PDB entry 3PCE | X-ray diffraction, 2.06 A resolution | chains B and N of the 12 polymer chains in the assembly

# Chain B
Molecule: Protocatechuate 3,4-dioxygenase
From: Pseudomonas putida
Notes: EC 1.13.11.3
UniProt: P00436 (PCXA_PSEPU); residue numbers follow UniProt; this construct covers 1-200
Amino-acid sequence (200 residues; each row starts with the number of its first residue):
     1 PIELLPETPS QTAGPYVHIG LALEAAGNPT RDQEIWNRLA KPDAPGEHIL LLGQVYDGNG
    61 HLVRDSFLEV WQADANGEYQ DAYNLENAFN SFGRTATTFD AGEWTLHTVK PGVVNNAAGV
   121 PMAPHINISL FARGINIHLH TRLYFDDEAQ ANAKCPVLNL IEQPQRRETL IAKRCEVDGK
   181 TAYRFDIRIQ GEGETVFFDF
Residues lining bound ligands: 3-hydroxyphenylacetate (3HP): T12, G14, P15, Y16, R133

# Chain N
Molecule: Protocatechuate 3,4-dioxygenase
From: Pseudomonas putida
Notes: EC 1.13.11.3
UniProt: P00437 (PCXB_PSEPU); residues 301-538 here correspond to UniProt positions 1-238 (UniProt number = residue number - 300)
Amino-acid sequence (238 residues; numbered 301 to 538; the number before each row is that of its first residue):
   301 PAQDNSRFVI RDRNWHPKAL TPDYKTSIAR SPRQALVSIP QSISETTGPN FSHLGFGAHD
   361 HDLLLNFNNG GLPIGERIIV AGRVVDQYGK PVPNTLVEMW QANAGGRYRH KNDRYLAPLD
   421 PNFGGVGRCL TDSDGYYSFR TIKPGPYPWR NGPNDWRPAH IHFGISGPSI ATKLITQLYF
   481 EGDPLIPMCP IVKSIANPEA VQQLIAKLDM NNANPMDCLA YRFDIVLRGQ RKTHFENC
Unresolved in the structure: 368-370, 537-538
Covalent attachments: beta-mercaptoethanol (BME) linked to C429
Metal / ion sites: Fe ion: Y408, Y447, H460, H462 (together with 3-hydroxyphenylacetate)
Residues lining bound ligands: 3-hydroxyphenylacetate (3HP): Y408, Y447, W449, R457, H460, H462, Q477, I491

# How chain B and chain N interact
Contacting residue pairs (162; chain B residue first):
  L4(B) - V309(N)  hydrophobic
  L4(B) - Q387(N)
  L4(B) - Y388(N)  hydrophobic
  L5(B) - Q387(N)  hydrogen bond (backbone-side chain)
  P6(B) - W315(N)  hydrophobic
  P6(B) - Q503(N)
  P6(B) - V526(N)
  E7(B) - R311(N)  salt bridge
  E7(B) - W315(N)  hydrogen bond (backbone-side chain)
  E7(B) - H316(N)  salt bridge
  E7(B) - Q387(N)
  E7(B) - Q503(N)
  E7(B) - V526(N)
  E7(B) - R528(N)
  T8(B) - H316(N)
  T8(B) - L474(N)
  T8(B) - T476(N)
  T8(B) - Q503(N)  hydrogen bond (backbone-side chain)
  T8(B) - L504(N)
  T8(B) - I525(N)
  T8(B) - V526(N)  hydrogen bond (backbone-backbone)
  P9(B) - H316(N)
  P9(B) - T476(N)  hydrogen bond (backbone-side chain)
  P9(B) - I495(N)  hydrophobic
  P9(B) - A500(N)
  P9(B) - L504(N)
  S10(B) - H316(N)  hydrogen bond (backbone-side chain)
  S10(B) - P317(N)
  S10(B) - L474(N)
  S10(B) - I475(N)  hydrogen bond (side chain-backbone)
  Q11(B) - I475(N)  hydrogen bond (backbone-backbone)
  Q11(B) - T476(N)
  Q11(B) - Q477(N)
  Q11(B) - Y479(N)  hydrogen bond
  Q11(B) - I491(N)  hydrogen bond (side chain-backbone)
  Q11(B) - V492(N)
  Q11(B) - S494(N)
  Q11(B) - I495(N)
  Q11(B) - L504(N)
  T12(B) - Y324(N)
  T12(B) - Q477(N)  hydrogen bond (backbone-side chain)
  A13(B) - W400(N)
  A13(B) - H462(N)
  A13(B) - I475(N)  hydrophobic
  P15(B) - H410(N)
  Y16(B) - W400(N)  hydrogen bond (backbone-side chain)
  Y16(B) - Y408(N)  hydrophobic
  Y16(B) - H410(N)
  Y16(B) - N412(N)
  Y16(B) - D413(N)
  V17(B) - W400(N)
  H18(B) - H410(N)  hydrogen bond
  I19(B) - W400(N)
  I19(B) - Y408(N)  hydrophobic
  I19(B) - R409(N)
  I19(B) - H410(N)
  I19(B) - V426(N)
  G20(B) - W400(N)
  G20(B) - V426(N)
  L21(B) - E398(N)
  L21(B) - W400(N)  hydrophobic
  L21(B) - I475(N)  hydrophobic
  A25(B) - K411(N)
  A26(B) - K411(N)
  G27(B) - K411(N)
  N28(B) - R409(N)  hydrogen bond (side chain-backbone)
  R31(B) - V426(N)
  R31(B) - R428(N)
  Q33(B) - L354(N)
  Q33(B) - G355(N)  hydrogen bond (side chain-backbone)
  Q33(B) - R428(N)  hydrogen bond (backbone-side chain)
  E34(B) - R428(N)  salt bridge
  I35(B) - F351(N)  hydrophobic
  I35(B) - L354(N)  hydrophobic
  D57(B) - A329(N)
  G58(B) - A329(N)  hydrogen bond (backbone-backbone)
  N59(B) - A329(N)
  V63(B) - R330(N)
  D65(B) - R330(N)  salt bridge
  E69(B) - K473(N)  salt bridge
  W71(B) - S344(N)  hydrogen bond (side chain-backbone)
  W71(B) - T347(N)  hydrogen bond
  W71(B) - G348(N)
  W71(B) - P349(N)
  W71(B) - I470(N)  hydrophobic
  E78(B) - P301(N)
  Y79(B) - P301(N)
  Y79(B) - A302(N)  hydrogen bond (backbone-backbone)
  Y79(B) - I343(N)  hydrophobic
  Y79(B) - S344(N)  hydrogen bond
  Q80(B) - P301(N)
  D81(B) - A302(N)
  D81(B) - G348(N)
  D81(B) - P349(N)
  D81(B) - N350(N)  hydrogen bond (backbone-backbone)
  Y83(B) - N350(N)  hydrogen bond (backbone-backbone)
  Y83(B) - F351(N)  hydrophobic
  Y83(B) - H353(N)
  Y83(B) - L354(N)  hydrophobic
  F92(B) - P349(N)  hydrophobic
  F92(B) - F351(N)  hydrophobic
  R94(B) - E398(N)  salt bridge
  R94(B) - K473(N)
  F99(B) - H410(N)
  F99(B) - N412(N)
  N115(B) - I343(N)
  A117(B) - R307(N)
  A117(B) - Q341(N)
  A117(B) - E536(N)
  M122(B) - S342(N)
  M122(B) - S344(N)
  H125(B) - S344(N)  hydrogen bond
  N127(B) - S344(N)
  N127(B) - I470(N)
  F131(B) - K473(N)
  F131(B) - I475(N)  hydrophobic
  R133(B) - Y324(N)
  R133(B) - T326(N)
  R133(B) - R330(N)  hydrogen bond (backbone-side chain)
  G134(B) - Y324(N)  hydrogen bond (backbone-side chain)
  G134(B) - T326(N)
  G134(B) - S327(N)
  G134(B) - R330(N)
  I135(B) - R330(N)
  N136(B) - P317(N)
  N136(B) - K318(N)  hydrogen bond (side chain-backbone)
  N136(B) - A319(N)  hydrogen bond (side chain-backbone)
  N136(B) - T321(N)  hydrogen bond
  N136(B) - Y324(N)
  I137(B) - R313(N)
  I137(B) - H316(N)
  I137(B) - P317(N)
  H138(B) - K473(N)
  R142(B) - S342(N)
  R142(B) - S344(N)
  R142(B) - E345(N)  salt bridge
  L160(B) - P340(N)
  R166(B) - Q334(N)
  I189(B) - R330(N)
  I189(B) - S331(N)
  I189(B) - P332(N)
  Q190(B) - I328(N)  hydrogen bond (side chain-backbone)
  Q190(B) - A329(N)
  Q190(B) - S331(N)  hydrogen bond (side chain-backbone)
  Q190(B) - R333(N)
  E194(B) - P332(N)
  E194(B) - R333(N)  hydrogen bond (side chain-backbone)
  E194(B) - Q334(N)  hydrogen bond (side chain-backbone)
  F197(B) - L336(N)
  F197(B) - V337(N)  hydrogen bond (backbone-backbone)
  F198(B) - V337(N)
  F198(B) - I339(N)  hydrophobic
  D199(B) - R313(N)  salt bridge
  D199(B) - V337(N)  hydrogen bond (backbone-backbone)
  D199(B) - S338(N)
  D199(B) - I339(N)  hydrogen bond (backbone-backbone)
  F200(B) - I310(N)
  F200(B) - I339(N)
  F200(B) - Q341(N)  hydrogen bond (backbone-side chain)
  F200(B) - E345(N)
  F200(B) - A471(N)  hydrophobic
  F200(B) - R528(N)  hydrogen bond (backbone-side chain)
Also at the interface, not in a pair above, chain B (72 interface residues in all): L23, A82, N84, V114, N116, A132, L139, H140, V157, V196
Also at the interface, not in a pair above, chain N (82 interface residues in all): D304, A335, D360, V385, D386, G389, L396, Q401, D524

# In short
Chain B and chain N form an interface of 72 and 82 residues respectively; the contacts include 38 hydrogen
bonds and 8 salt bridges. Polar pairs include E7(B)-R311(N), E7(B)-H316(N) and E34(B)-R428(N).
3-hydroxyphenylacetate is bound between chain B and chain N.
Here chain B is Protocatechuate 3,4-dioxygenase and chain N is Protocatechuate 3,4-dioxygenase, both from
Pseudomonas putida. Entry 3PCE (Structure of protocatechuate 3,4-dioxygenase complexed with
3-hydroxyphenylacetate) was determined by X-ray diffraction (same publication as 3PCB, 3PCC, 3PCF, 3PCG, 3PCH
and 3PCI).
